Entry 4Z8F (X-ray diffraction, 1.75 A resolution); this record covers chains H and L of the 4 polymer chains in the assembly.

Chain H:
Name: S1-15 Fab (IgG2b) heavy chain
From: Mus musculus
Notes: antibody fragment or engineered binder
Chain sequence (227 residues; row label = number of the first residue in the row; a row labelled like 52A-52C holds insertion residues (52A, then the next letters in order)):
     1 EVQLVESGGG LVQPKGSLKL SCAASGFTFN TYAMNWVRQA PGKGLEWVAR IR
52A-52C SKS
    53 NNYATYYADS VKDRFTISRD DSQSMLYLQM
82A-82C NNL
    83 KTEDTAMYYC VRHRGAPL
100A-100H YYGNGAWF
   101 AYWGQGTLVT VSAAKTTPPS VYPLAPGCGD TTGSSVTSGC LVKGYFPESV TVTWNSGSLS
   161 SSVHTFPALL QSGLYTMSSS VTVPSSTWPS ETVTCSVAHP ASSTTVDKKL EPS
Disordered / not traced: 213
Disulfide bonds: Cys22-Cys92, Cys140-Cys195

Chain L:
Name: S1-15 Fab (IgG2b kappa) light chain
From: Mus musculus
Notes: antibody fragment or engineered binder
Chain sequence (214 residues; numbered 1 to 214; the number before each row is that of its first residue):
     1 DIQMTQSTSS LSASLGDRVT ISCRASQDIS NYLNWYQQKP DGTVKVLIYY TSRLRSGVPS
    61 RFSGSGSGTD YSLTISNLEQ EDIATYFCQQ GNTLPWTFGG GTKLEIKRAD AAPTVSIFPP
   121 SSEQLTSGGA SVVCFLNNFY PKDINVKWKI DGSERQNGVL NSWTDQDSKD STYSMSSTLT
   181 LTKDEYERHN SYTCEATHKT STSPIVKSFN RNEC
Disulfide bonds: Cys23-Cys88, Cys134-Cys194

Interface between chain H and chain L:
Pairs across the interface - 81 pairs, chain H then chain L:
  Asn35(H) with Trp96(L)
  Gln39(H) with Gln38(L), hydrogen bond
  Gly44(H) with Phe87(L)
  Leu45(H) with Phe87(L), hydrophobic; Phe98(L)
  Trp47(H) with Leu94(L), hydrophobic; Pro95(L), hydrophobic; Trp96(L); Phe98(L)
  Arg50(H) with Trp96(L)
  Tyr58(H) with Leu94(L), hydrophobic
  Asp61(H) with Asp1(L)
  Tyr91(H) with Gln38(L), hydrogen bond; Gly42(L), hydrogen bond (side chain-backbone)
  His95(H) with Trp96(L)
  Tyr100A(H) with Arg53(L), hydrogen bond (backbone-side chain)
  Tyr100B(H) with Tyr49(L); Arg55(L), hydrogen bond
  Gly100C(H) with Tyr50(L)
  Asn100D(H) with Tyr32(L)
  Gly100E(H) with Tyr32(L); Gly91(L)
  Ala100F(H) with Asn34(L), hydrogen bond (backbone-side chain); Gln89(L), hydrogen bond (backbone-side chain); Gly91(L), hydrogen bond (backbone-backbone); Trp96(L)
  Trp100G(H) with Asn34(L); Tyr36(L); Val46(L), hydrophobic; Tyr49(L); Arg55(L); Gln89(L)
  Phe100H(H) with Tyr36(L), hydrogen bond (backbone-side chain); Val46(L); Gln89(L); Trp96(L), hydrophobic; Phe98(L), hydrophobic
  Tyr102(H) with Arg55(L), hydrogen bond
  Trp103(H) with Tyr36(L); Val44(L)
  Gln105(H) with Thr43(L), hydrogen bond
  Tyr122(H) with Ser121(L); Glu123(L); Gln124(L)
  Pro123(H) with Ser121(L); Glu123(L)
  Leu124(H) with Phe118(L); Val133(L), hydrophobic; Phe135(L), hydrophobic
  Ala125(H) with Phe118(L); Pro119(L)
  Pro126(H) with Phe118(L)
  Cys128(H) with Glu213(L), hydrogen bond (side chain-backbone)
  Thr137(H) with Ser116(L); Phe118(L)
  Leu141(H) with Ser131(L)
  Lys143(H) with Ser131(L); Thr180(L)
  Ser161(H) with Lys169(L), hydrogen bond (backbone-side chain)
  His164(H) with Asn137(L), hydrogen bond; Asn138(L), hydrogen bond; Ser174(L), hydrogen bond
  Thr165(H) with Thr164(L)
  Phe166(H) with Phe135(L), hydrophobic; Asn137(L); Ser162(L); Thr164(L); Ser174(L); Met175(L); Ser176(L)
  Pro167(H) with Ser162(L), hydrogen bond (backbone-side chain); Trp163(L)
  Leu169(H) with Asn161(L); Ser162(L)
  Gln171(H) with Leu160(L)
  Ser178(H) with Phe135(L); Ser176(L), hydrogen bond
  Ser179(H) with Phe135(L)
  Ser180(H) with Phe135(L); Asn137(L), hydrogen bond
  Lys208(H) with Glu123(L), salt bridge
Other interface residues (no listed pair), chain H (47 interface residues in all): Val37, Glu46, Ala101, Gly127, Ser138, Gly139
Other interface residues (no listed pair), chain L (45 interface residues in all): Gly100, Thr178, Cys214

Summary:
The interface between chain H and chain L involves 47 residues on one side and 45 on the other; the contacts
include 19 hydrogen bonds and 1 salt bridge. Polar contacts include Lys208(H)-Glu123(L), Gln39(H)-Gln38(L) and
Tyr91(H)-Gln38(L).
Here chain H is S1-15 Fab (IgG2b) heavy chain and chain L is S1-15 Fab (IgG2b kappa) light chain, both from
Mus musculus. Entry 4Z8F (Fab structure of antibody S1-15 in complex with ssDNA DNA, 5'-p5(dT)p-3') was
determined by X-ray diffraction (same publication as 4ODS, 4ODT, 4ODU, 4ODV, 4ODW and 4Z95).
